PDB entry 3HC4 | X-ray diffraction, 1.62 A resolution | chains H and L

== Chain H ==
Protein: Immunoglobulin IGG1 fab, heavy chain
From: Homo sapiens
Notes: antibody fragment or engineered binder
Amino-acid sequence (213 residues; row label = number of the first residue in the row; note: 4 numbers in that range are skipped by the numbering (no residue carries them; nothing is unmodelled there)):
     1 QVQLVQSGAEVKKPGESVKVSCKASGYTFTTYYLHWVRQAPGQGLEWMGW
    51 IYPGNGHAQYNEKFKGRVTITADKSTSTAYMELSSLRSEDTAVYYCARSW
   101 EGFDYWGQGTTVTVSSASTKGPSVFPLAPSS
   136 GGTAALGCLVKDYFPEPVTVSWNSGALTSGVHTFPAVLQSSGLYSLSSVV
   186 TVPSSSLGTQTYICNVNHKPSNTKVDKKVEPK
Not modelled in the structure: 136
Disulfide bonds: Cys22-Cys96, Cys143-Cys199
Ion coordination: Zn2+: His167 (together with acetate ion) (shared with Asn137(L), Asn138(L) of chain L)

== Chain L ==
Protein: Immunoglobulin IGG1 fab, light chain
From: Homo sapiens
Notes: antibody fragment or engineered binder
Amino-acid sequence (213 residues; numbered 1 to 213; the number before each row is that of its first residue):
     1 DIQMTQSPSSLSASVGDRVTITCKASQNVGINVAWYQQKPGKAPKLLISS
    51 ASYRYSGVPSRFSGSGSGTDFTLTISSLQPEDFATYFCQQYDTYPFTFGQ
   101 GTKVEIKRTVAAPSVFIFPPSDEQLKSGTASVVCLLNNFYPREAKVQWKV
   151 DNALQSGNSQESVTEQDSKDSTYSLSSTLTLSKADYEKHKVYACEVTHQG
   201 LSSPVTKSFNRGE
Disulfide bonds: Cys23-Cys88, Cys134-Cys194
Ion coordination: Zn2+ site 1: Asn137, Asn138 (together with acetate ion) (shared with His167(H) of chain H); Zn2+ site 2: Asp151, His189 (together with acetate ion)

== Interface between chain H and chain L ==
Residue-residue contacts (59; chain H residue first):
  His35(H) - Phe96(L)
  Gln39(H) - Gln38(L)  hydrogen bond
  Gln39(H) - Phe87(L)
  Leu45(H) - Phe87(L)  hydrophobic
  Leu45(H) - Phe98(L)  hydrophobic
  Trp47(H) - Tyr94(L)  hydrophobic
  Trp47(H) - Pro95(L)  hydrophobic
  Trp47(H) - Phe96(L)
  Trp50(H) - Tyr94(L)  hydrogen bond
  Gln59(H) - Tyr94(L)
  Asn61(H) - Pro95(L)
  Tyr95(H) - Gln38(L)
  Tyr95(H) - Lys42(L)
  Tyr95(H) - Ala43(L)  hydrophobic
  Glu101(H) - Leu46(L)
  Glu101(H) - Ser49(L)  hydrogen bond (backbone-side chain)
  Glu101(H) - Ser50(L)  hydrogen bond
  Glu101(H) - Tyr91(L)  hydrogen bond
  Gly102(H) - Tyr36(L)
  Phe103(H) - Tyr36(L)  hydrogen bond (backbone-side chain)
  Phe103(H) - Leu46(L)
  Phe103(H) - Gln89(L)
  Phe103(H) - Phe98(L)  hydrophobic
  Asp104(H) - Leu46(L)
  Asp104(H) - Tyr55(L)
  Tyr105(H) - Tyr55(L)
  Trp106(H) - Ala43(L)  hydrophobic
  Trp106(H) - Pro44(L)  hydrogen bond (side chain-backbone)
  Gly107(H) - Ala43(L)
  Phe125(H) - Ser121(L)
  Phe125(H) - Glu123(L)
  Phe125(H) - Gln124(L)
  Phe125(H) - Ser127(L)
  Pro126(H) - Ser121(L)
  Pro126(H) - Glu123(L)
  Leu127(H) - Phe118(L)
  Ala128(H) - Phe118(L)
  Ala140(H) - Phe116(L)  hydrophobic
  Ala140(H) - Phe118(L)
  Ala140(H) - Leu135(L)  hydrophobic
  Leu144(H) - Gln124(L)
  Leu144(H) - Ser131(L)
  Lys146(H) - Gln124(L)
  Lys146(H) - Thr129(L)
  Lys146(H) - Ser131(L)
  His167(H) - Asn137(L)  hydrogen bond
  His167(H) - Asn138(L)  hydrogen bond
  His167(H) - Ser174(L)  hydrogen bond
  Phe169(H) - Leu135(L)  hydrophobic
  Phe169(H) - Ser162(L)
  Phe169(H) - Thr164(L)
  Phe169(H) - Ser174(L)
  Phe169(H) - Leu175(L)
  Phe169(H) - Ser176(L)
  Pro170(H) - Ser162(L)  hydrogen bond (backbone-side chain)
  Pro170(H) - Val163(L)
  Val172(H) - Ser162(L)
  Val184(H) - Leu135(L)  hydrophobic
  Lys212(H) - Glu123(L)  salt bridge
Other interface residues (no listed pair), chain H (37 interface residues in all): Val37, Glu46, Val124, Thr138, Ala139, Leu141, Gln174, Ser182, Thr186
Other interface residues (no listed pair), chain L (39 interface residues in all): Asn32, Ala34, Val133, Gln160, Glu161, Thr180

== Summary ==
The interface between chain H and chain L involves 37 residues on one side and 39 on the other; the contacts
include 11 hydrogen bonds and 1 salt bridge. Polar contacts include Lys212(H)-Glu123(L), Gln39(H)-Gln38(L) and
Trp50(H)-Tyr94(L). His167(H), Asn137(L) and Asn138(L) coordinate Zn2+ site 1.
Here chain H is Immunoglobulin IGG1 fab, heavy chain and chain L is Immunoglobulin IGG1 fab, light chain, both
from Homo sapiens. Entry 3HC4 (BHA10 IgG1 Fab quadruple mutant variant - antibody directed at human LTBR) was
determined by X-ray diffraction (same publication as 3HC0).
